Entry 3O0W (X-ray diffraction, 1.95 A resolution); this record covers chain A.

Chain A:
Protein: Calreticulin
From: Mus musculus
Notes: fragment: lectin domain
UniProt: Q3TVD2 (Q3TVD2_MOUSE); the construct has insertions or renumbered stretches relative to UniProt, so the offset changes along the chain: 18-203 = UniProt 18-203; 293-295 = UniProt 204-206; 301-368 = UniProt 301-368
Amino-acid sequence (273 residues; each row starts with the number of its first residue; note: 89 numbers in that range are skipped by the numbering (no residue carries them; nothing is unmodelled there)):
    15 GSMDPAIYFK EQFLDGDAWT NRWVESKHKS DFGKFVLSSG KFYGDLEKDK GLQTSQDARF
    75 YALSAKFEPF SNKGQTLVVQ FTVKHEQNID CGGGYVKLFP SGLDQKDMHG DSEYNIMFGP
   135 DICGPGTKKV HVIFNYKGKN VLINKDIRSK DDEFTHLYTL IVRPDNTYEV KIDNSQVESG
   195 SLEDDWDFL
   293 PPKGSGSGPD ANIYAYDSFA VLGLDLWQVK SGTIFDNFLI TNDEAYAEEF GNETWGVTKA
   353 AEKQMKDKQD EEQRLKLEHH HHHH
Disordered / not traced: 15-17, 293-300, 363-376
Cystine bridges: Cys105-Cys137
Modified / non-standard residues: Mse17 (selenomethionine); Mse122, Mse131, Mse357 (selenomethionine; parent Met)
Construct notes: expression tag (15-17, 369-376); engineered mutation Ser163 (Cys in Q3TVD2); linker (296-300)
Metal / ion sites: Ca2+: Gln26, Lys62, Lys64, Asp328
What the authors report for this chain:
  - Ca2+ coordination: Gln26, Lys62, Lys64, Asp328
  - binding site for alpha-D-glucopyranose: Tyr109, Lys111, Gly124, Asp125, Tyr128, Mse131, Asp135, Ile147, Asn154
  - binding site for alpha-D-mannopyranose: Cys105, Tyr109, Asp125, Asp135, Cys137, Asp317, Trp319
  - conformationally variable residues (loop rearrangement): Gly124, Asp125
  - mutagenesis - R73L, K111A, W319A, W319I: decreased binding to carbohydrate (citing earlier work)
  - mutagenesis - D160A, D160G: unchanged binding to carbohydrate (citing earlier work)
  - contacts within the chain: Cys105-Cys137

In short:
Gln26, Lys62, Lys64 and Asp328 coordinate Ca2+. The paper reports a binding site for alpha-D-glucopyranose at
Tyr109, Lys111 and Gly124 among others; R73L, K111A and W319A, among others, reduce binding to carbohydrate; 6
substitutions were tested in all.
Chain A is Calreticulin (Mus musculus); the structure, Structural basis of carbohydrate recognition by
calreticulin, was determined by X-ray diffraction, deposited together with 3O0V and 3O0X.
